PDB entry 1LGC | X-ray diffraction, 2.80 A resolution | chains A and C of the 6 polymer chains in the assembly

[Chain A (and C)]
Molecule: Lectin beta-1 and beta-2 chains
Organism: Lathyrus ochrus
Notes: chain C of this document is another copy of the same molecule, construct and numbering; everything in this record applies to it too
Reference sequence: P04122 (LECB_LATOC); numbering as in UniProt (aligned over 1-181)
Sequence (181 residues; numbered 1 to 181; the number before each row is that of its first residue):
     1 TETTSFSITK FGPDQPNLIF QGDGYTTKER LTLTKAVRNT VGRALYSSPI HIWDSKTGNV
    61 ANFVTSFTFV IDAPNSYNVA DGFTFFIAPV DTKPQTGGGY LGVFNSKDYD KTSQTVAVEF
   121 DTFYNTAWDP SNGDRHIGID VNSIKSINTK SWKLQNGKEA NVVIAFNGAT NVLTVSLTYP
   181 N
Sequence notes: variant Pro16 (Gln in P04122), Gly168 (Ala in P04122)
Bound ions: Ca2+: Asp81, Asp121, Phe123, Asn125, Asp129; Mn2+: Glu119, Asp129
UniProt features mapped onto this chain:
  - binding site (Mn(2+)): Glu119, Asp121, Asp129, His136
  - binding site (Ca(2+)): Asp121, Phe123, Asn125, Asp129
  - natural variant: Pro16 (Q16P: In beta-2; this construct carries the variant), Ser66 (S66A: In beta-2), Gly168 (A168G: In beta-2; this construct carries the variant)

[Chain A / chain C interface]
Contacting residue pairs (27):
  Thr1(A) - Ser7(C)  hydrogen bond (backbone-side chain)
  Thr1(A) - Thr9(C)
  Glu2(A) - Ser7(C)
  Glu2(A) - Lys10(C)
  Thr3(A) - Phe6(C)
  Thr3(A) - Ser7(C)  hydrogen bond (backbone-backbone)
  Thr4(A) - Ser5(C)
  Ser5(A) - Thr4(C)
  Ser5(A) - Ser5(C)  hydrogen bond (backbone-backbone)
  Phe6(A) - Thr3(C)
  Ser7(A) - Thr1(C)
  Ser7(A) - Glu2(C)
  Ser7(A) - Thr3(C)  hydrogen bond
  Thr9(A) - Thr1(C)
  Lys10(A) - Glu2(C)  salt bridge
  Pro16(A) - Pro49(C)
  Asn17(A) - Ser48(C)  hydrogen bond
  Asn17(A) - Pro49(C)  hydrogen bond (side chain-backbone)
  Tyr46(A) - Ser48(C)  hydrogen bond
  Ser47(A) - Ser48(C)  hydrogen bond
  Ser48(A) - Asn17(C)
  Ser48(A) - Tyr46(C)  hydrogen bond
  Ser48(A) - Ser47(C)  hydrogen bond
  Ser48(A) - Ser48(C)
  Pro49(A) - Pro16(C)
  Pro49(A) - Asn17(C)
  Pro49(A) - Ser47(C)
Other interface residues (no listed pair), chain A (16 interface residues in all): Ile8
Other interface residues (no listed pair), chain C (17 interface residues in all): Ile8, Gln15

[Summary]
Chain A and chain C form an interface of 16 and 17 residues respectively, with 10 hydrogen bonds and 1 salt
bridge. Polar pairs include Lys10(A)-Glu2(C), Thr1(A)-Ser7(C) and Ser7(A)-Thr3(C). From UniProt: 4
Mn2+-binding residues and 4 Ca2+-binding residues on chain A.
Chain A and chain C are both Lectin beta-1 and beta-2 chains (Lathyrus ochrus); the structure, Interaction of
a legume lectin with the N2 fragment of human lactotransferrin or with the isolated ..., was determined by
X-ray diffraction, deposited together with 1LGB.
